PDB entry 9C9D | X-ray diffraction, 2.90 A resolution | chains A and B of the 5 polymer chains in the assembly

== Chain A ==
Molecule: Major histocompatibility complex class I-related gene protein
From: Homo sapiens
UniProtKB: Q95460 (HMR1_HUMAN); residues 1-270 here correspond to UniProt positions 23-292 (UniProt number = residue number + 22)
Amino-acid sequence (271 residues; each row starts with the number of its first residue; numbering starts at 0):
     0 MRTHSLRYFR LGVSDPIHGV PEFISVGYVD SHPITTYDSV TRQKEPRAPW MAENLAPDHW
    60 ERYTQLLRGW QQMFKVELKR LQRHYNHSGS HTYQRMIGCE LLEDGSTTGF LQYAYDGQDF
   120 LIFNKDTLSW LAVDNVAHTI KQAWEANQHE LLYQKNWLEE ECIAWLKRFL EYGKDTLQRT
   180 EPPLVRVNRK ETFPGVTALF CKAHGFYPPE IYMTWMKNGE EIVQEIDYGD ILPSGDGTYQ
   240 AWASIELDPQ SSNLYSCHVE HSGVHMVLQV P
Disordered / not traced: 221-222, 270
Construct notes: initiating methionine (0); conflict Ser261 (Cys283 in Q95460)
Disulfide bonds: Cys98-Cys161, Cys200-Cys256
Covalent attachments: Acetyl 6-formylpterin (30W) linked to Lys43
Curated features (UniProtKB/Swiss-Prot):
  - binding site (5-(2-oxoethylideneamino)-6-(D-ribitylamino)uracil): Arg9, Ser24, Lys43, Arg94, Tyr152, Gln153
  - binding site (5-(2-oxopropylideneamino)-6-(D-ribitylamino)uracil): Arg9, Ser24, Lys43, Arg94, Tyr152, Gln153
  - binding site (7-hydroxy-6-methyl-8-(1-D-ribityl)lumazine): Arg9, Ser24, Lys43, Arg94, Tyr152, Gln153
  - binding site (8-(9H-purin-6-yl)-2-oxa-8-azabicyclo[3.3.1]nona-3,6-diene-4,6-dicarbaldehyde): Arg9, Lys43, His58, Arg94
  - binding site (2-amino-4-oxopteridine-6-carbaldehyde): Lys43
  - binding site (pyridoxal): Lys43
  - glycosylation: Asn85 (N-linked (GlcNAc...) asparagine)

== Chain B ==
Molecule: Beta-2-microglobulin
From: Homo sapiens
UniProtKB: P61769 (B2MG_HUMAN); residues 1-99 here correspond to UniProt positions 21-119 (UniProt number = residue number + 20)
Amino-acid sequence (100 residues; each row starts with the number of its first residue; numbering starts at 0):
     0 MIQRTPKIQV YSRHPAENGK SNFLNCYVSG FHPSDIEVDL LKNGERIEKV EHSDLSFSKD
    60 WSFYLLYYTE FTPTEKDEYA CRVNHVTLSQ PKIVKWDRDM
Disordered / not traced: 99
Construct notes: initiating methionine (0)
Disulfide bonds: Cys25-Cys80
Curated features (UniProtKB/Swiss-Prot):
  - modified residue: Gln2 (Pyrrolidone carboxylic acid)
  - glycosylation: Ile1 (N-linked (Glc) (glycation) isoleucine), Lys19 (N-linked (Glc) (glycation) lysine), Lys41 (N-linked (Glc) (glycation) lysine), Lys48 (N-linked (Glc) (glycation) lysine), Lys58 (N-linked (Glc) (glycation) lysine), Lys91 (N-linked (Glc) (glycation) lysine), Lys94 (N-linked (Glc) (glycation) lysine)

== Chain A / chain B interface ==
Pairs across the interface (47; chain A residue first):
  Arg6(A) - Lys58(B)
  Phe8(A) - Phe56(B)  hydrophobic
  Phe8(A) - Ser57(B)
  Leu10(A) - Ser33(B)
  Leu10(A) - Phe56(B)  hydrophobic
  Leu10(A) - Phe62(B)  hydrophobic
  Ile16(A) - Asp34(B)
  Ile23(A) - Phe56(B)  hydrophobic
  Val25(A) - Phe56(B)  hydrophobic
  Tyr27(A) - Ser55(B)  hydrogen bond
  Tyr27(A) - Phe56(B)
  Arg46(A) - Asp53(B)  salt bridge
  Thr91(A) - His31(B)
  Gln93(A) - His31(B)  hydrogen bond
  Gln93(A) - Trp60(B)  hydrogen bond (side chain-backbone)
  Gln93(A) - Phe62(B)
  Arg94(A) - Trp60(B)
  Met95(A) - Lys58(B)
  Met95(A) - Trp60(B)
  Gln111(A) - Lys58(B)
  Gln111(A) - Trp60(B)
  Tyr112(A) - Trp60(B)
  Ala113(A) - Trp60(B)  hydrophobic
  Asp115(A) - Met0(B)
  Asp115(A) - Ile1(B)  hydrogen bond (backbone-backbone)
  Asp115(A) - His31(B)
  Gly116(A) - Ile1(B)
  Gly116(A) - His31(B)
  Gln117(A) - Met0(B)
  Gln117(A) - Ile1(B)
  Asp118(A) - Trp60(B)  hydrogen bond
  Asp229(A) - Lys6(B)  salt bridge
  Asp229(A) - Gln8(B)
  Leu231(A) - Gln8(B)
  Leu231(A) - Tyr10(B)  hydrophobic
  Leu231(A) - Tyr26(B)  hydrophobic
  Pro232(A) - Tyr10(B)  hydrogen bond (backbone-side chain)
  Pro232(A) - Asn24(B)
  Pro232(A) - Tyr26(B)  hydrophobic
  Ser233(A) - Arg12(B)  hydrogen bond (backbone-side chain)
  Ser233(A) - Asn24(B)  hydrogen bond (backbone-side chain)
  Gly234(A) - Arg12(B)  hydrogen bond (backbone-side chain)
  Asp235(A) - Arg12(B)
  Asp235(A) - His13(B)
  Gln239(A) - Tyr10(B)
  Gln239(A) - Ser11(B)
  Gln239(A) - Arg12(B)
Interface residues without a listed pair, chain A (30 interface residues in all): Val12, Val19, His90, Phe109
Interface residues without a listed pair, chain B (24 interface residues in all): Pro32, Leu54, Tyr63, Leu65

== In short ==
Chain A and chain B form an interface of 30 and 24 residues respectively; the contacts include 9 hydrogen
bonds and 2 salt bridges. Among the polar pairs are Arg46(A)-Asp53(B), Asp229(A)-Lys6(B) and
Tyr27(A)-Ser55(B).
Chain A is Major histocompatibility complex class I-related gene protein and chain B is Beta-2-microglobulin,
both from Homo sapiens; the structure, Protein receptor, was determined by X-ray diffraction.
